Entry 7V96 (electron microscopy, 3.92 A resolution); this record covers chains I and A of the 18 polymer chains in the assembly.

# Chain I
Molecule: 275-nt DNA strand
From: Homo sapiens
Sequence (275 nucleotides; numbered 1 to 275; the number before each row is that of its first residue):
     1 GGGTTAGGGTTAGGGTTAGGGTTAGGGTTAGGGTTAGGGTTAGGGTTAGG
    51 GTTAGGGTTAGGGTTAGGGTTAGGGTTAGGGTTAGGGTTAGGGTTAGGGT
   101 TAGGGTTAGGGTTAGGGTTAGGGTTAGGGTTAGGGTTAGGGTTAGGGTTA
   151 GGGTTAGGGTTAGGGTTAGGGTTAGGGTTAGGGTTAGGGTTAGGGTTAGG
   201 GTTAGGGTTAGGGTTAGGGTTAGGGTTAGGGTTAGGGTTAGGGTTAGGGT
   251 TAGGGTTAGGGTTAGGGTTAGGGTT

# Chain A
Name: Histone H3.1
From: Homo sapiens
UniProt: P68431 (H31_HUMAN); residues 0-135 here correspond to UniProt positions 1-136 (UniProt number = residue number + 1)
Chain sequence (136 residues; numbered 0 to 135; the number before each row is that of its first residue; numbering starts at 0):
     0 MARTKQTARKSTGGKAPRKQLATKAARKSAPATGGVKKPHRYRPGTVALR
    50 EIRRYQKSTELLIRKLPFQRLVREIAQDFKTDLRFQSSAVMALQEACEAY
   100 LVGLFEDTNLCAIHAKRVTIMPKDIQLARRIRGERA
Disordered / not traced: 0-34, 135
Curated features (UniProtKB/Swiss-Prot):
  - modified residue: Arg2 (Asymmetric dimethylarginine), Thr3 (Phosphothreonine), Lys4 (Allysine), Gln5 (5-glutamyl dopamine), Thr6 (Phosphothreonine), Arg8 (Citrulline), Lys9 (N6,N6,N6-trimethyllysine), Ser10 (ADP-ribosylserine), Thr11 (Phosphothreonine), Lys14 (N6-(2-hydroxyisobutyryl)lysine), Arg17 (Asymmetric dimethylarginine), Lys18 (N6-(2-hydroxyisobutyryl)lysine), Lys23 (N6-(2-hydroxyisobutyryl)lysine), Arg26 (Citrulline), Lys27 (N6,N6,N6-trimethyllysine), Ser28 (ADP-ribosylserine), Lys36 (N6,N6,N6-trimethyllysine), Lys37 (N6-methyllysine), Tyr41 (Phosphotyrosine), Lys56 (N6,N6,N6-trimethyllysine) and 8 more in UniProt
  - lipidation: Lys18 (N6-decanoyllysine)

# How chain I and chain A interact
Pairs across the interface - 25 pairs, chain I then chain A:
  DA48(I) - Arg83(A)  phosphate contact
  DA48(I) - Phe84(A)  phosphate contact
  DA48(I) - Gln85(A)  phosphate contact
  DG49(I) - Arg72(A)  salt bridge to the phosphate
  DG49(I) - Arg83(A)  phosphate contact
  DG49(I) - Phe84(A)  hydrogen bond to the phosphate
  DT59(I) - Arg63(A)  salt bridge to the phosphate
  DG67(I) - Pro43(A)  phosphate contact
  DG68(I) - Arg42(A)  salt bridge to the phosphate
  DG68(I) - Pro43(A)  sugar contact
  DT70(I) - Arg116(A)  phosphate contact
  DT70(I) - Val117(A)  hydrogen bond to the phosphate
  DT70(I) - Thr118(A)  phosphate contact
  DT71(I) - Arg116(A)  phosphate contact
  DT142(I) - His39(A)  base contact
  DT142(I) - Tyr41(A)  phosphate contact
  DT143(I) - Lys37(A)  phosphate contact
  DT143(I) - His39(A)  base contact
  DT143(I) - Arg40(A)  phosphate contact
  DT143(I) - Tyr41(A)  phosphate contact
  DT143(I) - Arg42(A)  salt bridge to the phosphate
  DT143(I) - Thr45(A)  hydrogen bond to the phosphate
  DA144(I) - Lys37(A)  salt bridge to the phosphate
  DA144(I) - Arg40(A)  phosphate contact
  DA144(I) - Arg42(A)  phosphate contact
Other interface residues (no listed pair), chain I (12 interface residues in all): DG69, DG141
Other interface residues (no listed pair), chain A (16 interface residues in all): Lys115

# Summary
12 residues of chain I and 16 residues of chain A are in contact; the contacts include 3 hydrogen bonds and 5
salt bridges. Polar contacts include DG49(I)-Phe84(A), DT70(I)-Val117(A) and DT143(I)-Thr45(A).
Here chain I is a 275-nt DNA strand and chain A is Histone H3.1, both from Homo sapiens. Entry 7V96 (Telomeric
Dinucleosome) was determined by electron microscopy (same publication as 7V90, 7V9C, 7V9J, 7V9K, 7V9S and
7VA4).
